PDB entry 6JXW | solution NMR | chains A and B

Chain A:
Name: Small ubiquitin-related modifier 2
Organism: Homo sapiens
UniProtKB: P61956 (SUMO2_HUMAN); residues 1-95 here = UniProt positions 1-95
Amino-acid sequence (95 residues; row label = number of the first residue in the row):
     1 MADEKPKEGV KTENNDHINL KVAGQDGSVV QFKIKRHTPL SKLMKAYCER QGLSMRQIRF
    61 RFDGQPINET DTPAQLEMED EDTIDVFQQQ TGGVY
Not modelled in the structure: 1-15, 93-95
Curated features (UniProtKB/Swiss-Prot):
  - modified residue: K11 (N6-acetyllysine)
  - cross-link: M1 (Peptide (Met-Gly) (interchain with G-Cter in ubiquitin)), K5 (Glycyl lysine isopeptide (Lys-Gly) (interchain with G-Cter in SUMO2)), K7 (Glycyl lysine isopeptide (Lys-Gly) (interchain with G-Cter in SUMO2)), K11 (Glycyl lysine isopeptide (Lys-Gly) (interchain with G-Cter in SUMO)), K21 (Glycyl lysine isopeptide (Lys-Gly) (interchain with G-Cter in SUMO2)), G93 (Glycyl lysine isopeptide (Gly-Lys) (interchain with K-? in acceptor proteins))
  - mutagenesis: K11 (K11R: Abolishes the formation of poly(SUMO) chains), K33 (K33E: Significantly impairs sumoylation of MTA1), K35 (K35E: Significantly impairs sumoylation of MTA1), K42 (K42E: Significantly impairs sumoylation of MTA1)

Chain B:
Name: SLS4-SIM from Ubiquitin E3 ligase ICP0
Amino-acid sequence (20 residues; row label = number of the first residue in the row):
   355 LANNRDPIVI SDSPPASPHR
Not modelled in the structure: 355-356, 369-374
From the paper describing this entry:
  - mutagenesis - I362A/V363A/I364A: decreased catalytic activity with Small ubiquitin-related modifier 2 (chain A)

Chain A / chain B interface:
Contacting residue pairs - 25 pairs, chain A then chain B:
  H17(A) with V363(B)
  G27(A) with N357(B); N358(B)
  S28(A) with N358(B)
  V29(A) with N357(B); N358(B); R359(B); D360(B)
  V30(A) with D360(B)
  Q31(A) with R359(B); D360(B); P361(B); I362(B)
  F32(A) with I362(B)
  K33(A) with I362(B); V363(B); I364(B)
  I34(A) with I364(B)
  T38(A) with I364(B)
  P39(A) with D366(B)
  K42(A) with I364(B); D366(B)
  A46(A) with I364(B)
  R50(A) with D360(B); I362(B)
Interface residues without a listed pair, chain A (16 interface residues in all): K35, L43
From the paper, about this interface:
  - interface residues, chain B: D360(B), I362(B), I364(B), D366(B)

In short:
16 residues of chain A face 9 of chain B across their interface. UniProt lists 4 mutagenesis sites on chain A.
From the paper: I362A/V363A/I364A of chain B reduce catalytic activity with Small ubiquitin-related modifier 2
(chain A); interface residues D360(B), I362(B) and I364(B) among others.
Chain A is Small ubiquitin-related modifier 2 (Homo sapiens) and chain B is SLS4-SIM from Ubiquitin E3 ligase
ICP0; the structure, Complex of SUMO2 bound SLS4 from ICP0, was determined by solution NMR (same publication
as 6JXU, 6JXV and 6JXX).
